Entry 7V9C (electron microscopy, 4.50 A resolution (low resolution: residue-level contacts below are approximate; hydrogen-bond / salt-bridge calls are withheld)); this record covers chains J and C of the 18 polymer chains in the assembly.

== Chain J ==
Molecule: 275-nt DNA strand
From: Homo sapiens
Sequence (275 nucleotides; row label = number of the first residue in the row):
     1 AACCCTAACCCTAACCCTAACCCTAACCCTAACCCTAACCCTAACCCTAA
    51 CCCTAACCCTAACCCTAACCCTAACCCTAACCCTAACCCTAACCCTAACC
   101 CTAACCCTAACCCTAACCCTAACCCTAACCCTAACCCTAACCCTAACCCT
   151 AACCCTAACCCTAACCCTAACCCTAACCCTAACCCTAACCCTAACCCTAA
   201 CCCTAACCCTAACCCTAACCCTAACCCTAACCCTAACCCTAACCCTAACC
   251 CTAACCCTAACCCTAACCCTAACCC
Not modelled in the structure: 1-2

== Chain C ==
Name: Histone H2A type 1-B/E
From: Homo sapiens
UniProtKB: P04908 (H2A1B_HUMAN); residues 0-129 here correspond to UniProt positions 1-130 (UniProt number = residue number + 1)
Sequence (130 residues; row label = number of the first residue in the row; numbering starts at 0):
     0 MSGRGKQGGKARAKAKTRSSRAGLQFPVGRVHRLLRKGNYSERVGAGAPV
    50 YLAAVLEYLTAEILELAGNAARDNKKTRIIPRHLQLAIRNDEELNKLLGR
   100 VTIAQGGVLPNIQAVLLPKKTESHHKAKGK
Not modelled in the structure: 0-15
UniProt features mapped onto this chain:
  - modified residue: Ser1 (N-acetylserine), Arg3 (Citrulline), Lys5 (N6-(2-hydroxyisobutyryl)lysine), Lys9 (N6-(2-hydroxyisobutyryl)lysine), Lys13 (N6-(beta-hydroxybutyryl)lysine), Lys36 (N6-(2-hydroxyisobutyryl)lysine), Lys74 (N6-(2-hydroxyisobutyryl)lysine), Lys75 (N6-(2-hydroxyisobutyryl)lysine), Lys95 (N6-(2-hydroxyisobutyryl)lysine), Gln104 (N5-methylglutamine), Lys118 (N6-(2-hydroxyisobutyryl)lysine), Lys119 (N6-crotonyllysine), Thr120 (Phosphothreonine), Lys125 (N6-crotonyllysine)
  - cross-link (Glycyl lysine isopeptide (Lys-Gly)): Lys13 (interchain with G-Cter in ubiquitin), Lys15 (interchain with G-Cter in ubiquitin), Lys119 (interchain with G-Cter in ubiquitin)

== Interface between chain J and chain C ==
Contacting residue pairs (15; chain J residue first):
  DT66(J) - His124(C)
  DT66(J) - Lys125(C)
  DT66(J) - Ala126(C)
  DA67(J) - Lys125(C)
  DT108(J) - Arg42(C)
  DA109(J) - Arg42(C)
  DA109(J) - Val43(C)
  DA109(J) - Gly44(C)
  DA109(J) - Ala45(C)
  DA110(J) - His31(C)
  DA110(J) - Glu41(C)
  DA110(J) - Arg42(C)
  DA110(J) - Val43(C)
  DC129(J) - Lys75(C)
  DA145(J) - His123(C)
Other interface residues (no listed pair), chain J (9 interface residues in all): DA68, DT144
Other interface residues (no listed pair), chain C (15 interface residues in all): Arg35, Gly46, Lys74, Glu121

== In short ==
9 residues of chain J face 15 of chain C across their interface.
Chain J is a 275-nt DNA strand and chain C is Histone H2A type 1-B/E, both from Homo sapiens; the structure,
Telomeric Dinucleosome in open state, was determined by electron microscopy (same publication as 7V90, 7V96,
7V9J, 7V9K, 7V9S and 7VA4).
